7D89 - chain A; structure by X-ray diffraction, 2.89 A resolution.

[Chain A]
Name: Beta-xylanase
Organism: Bacillus sp
Notes: EC 3.2.1.8
UniProtKB: A0A4P8ESF9 (A0A4P8ESF9_BACSP); residue numbers follow UniProt; this construct covers 1-408
Chain sequence (428 residues; row label = number of the first residue in the row; numbers below 1 keep their minus sign (Met-19 is residue -19)):
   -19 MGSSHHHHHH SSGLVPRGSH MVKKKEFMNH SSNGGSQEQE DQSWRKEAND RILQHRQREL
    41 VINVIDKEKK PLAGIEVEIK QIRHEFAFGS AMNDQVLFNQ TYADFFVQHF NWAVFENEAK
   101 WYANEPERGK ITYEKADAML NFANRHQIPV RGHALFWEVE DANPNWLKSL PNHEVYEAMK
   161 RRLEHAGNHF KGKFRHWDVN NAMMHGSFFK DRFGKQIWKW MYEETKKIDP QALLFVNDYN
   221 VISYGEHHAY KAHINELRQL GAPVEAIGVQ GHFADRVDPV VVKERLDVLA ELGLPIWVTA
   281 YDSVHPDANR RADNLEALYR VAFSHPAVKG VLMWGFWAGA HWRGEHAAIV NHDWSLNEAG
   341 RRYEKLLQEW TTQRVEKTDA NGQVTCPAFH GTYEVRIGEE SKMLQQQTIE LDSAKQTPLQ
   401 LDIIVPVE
Disordered / not traced: -19 to 21, 45-52, 357-363, 377-381, 393-408
Sequence notes: initiating methionine (-19); expression tag (-18 to 0); engineered mutation Ala182 (Glu in A0A4P8ESF9), Ala280 (Glu in A0A4P8ESF9)
Residues lining bound ligands:
  - Ca2+ (CA), molecule 1: Asp74, Glu98, Ala103, Lys115
  - Ca2+ (CA), molecule 2: Asp218, Tyr219, Asn220, Val221, Ile222, Ser223, Gln250, Gly251

[Overview]
Bound to chain A: Ca2+.
Chain A is Beta-xylanase (Bacillus sp); the structure, Crystal structure of an inactivated double mutant
(E182AE280A) of a novel thermostable GH10 xylanase XynA, was determined by X-ray diffraction together with
7D88 from the same study.
